PDB entry 7TPR | electron microscopy, 2.39 A resolution | chains A and H of the 8 polymer chains in the assembly

== Chain A ==
Name: Spike glycoprotein
Organism: Severe acute respiratory syndrome coronavirus 2
Reference sequence: P0DTC2 (SPIKE_SARS2); numbering as in UniProt (aligned over 15-1159)
Sequence (1145 residues; row label = number of the first residue in the row):
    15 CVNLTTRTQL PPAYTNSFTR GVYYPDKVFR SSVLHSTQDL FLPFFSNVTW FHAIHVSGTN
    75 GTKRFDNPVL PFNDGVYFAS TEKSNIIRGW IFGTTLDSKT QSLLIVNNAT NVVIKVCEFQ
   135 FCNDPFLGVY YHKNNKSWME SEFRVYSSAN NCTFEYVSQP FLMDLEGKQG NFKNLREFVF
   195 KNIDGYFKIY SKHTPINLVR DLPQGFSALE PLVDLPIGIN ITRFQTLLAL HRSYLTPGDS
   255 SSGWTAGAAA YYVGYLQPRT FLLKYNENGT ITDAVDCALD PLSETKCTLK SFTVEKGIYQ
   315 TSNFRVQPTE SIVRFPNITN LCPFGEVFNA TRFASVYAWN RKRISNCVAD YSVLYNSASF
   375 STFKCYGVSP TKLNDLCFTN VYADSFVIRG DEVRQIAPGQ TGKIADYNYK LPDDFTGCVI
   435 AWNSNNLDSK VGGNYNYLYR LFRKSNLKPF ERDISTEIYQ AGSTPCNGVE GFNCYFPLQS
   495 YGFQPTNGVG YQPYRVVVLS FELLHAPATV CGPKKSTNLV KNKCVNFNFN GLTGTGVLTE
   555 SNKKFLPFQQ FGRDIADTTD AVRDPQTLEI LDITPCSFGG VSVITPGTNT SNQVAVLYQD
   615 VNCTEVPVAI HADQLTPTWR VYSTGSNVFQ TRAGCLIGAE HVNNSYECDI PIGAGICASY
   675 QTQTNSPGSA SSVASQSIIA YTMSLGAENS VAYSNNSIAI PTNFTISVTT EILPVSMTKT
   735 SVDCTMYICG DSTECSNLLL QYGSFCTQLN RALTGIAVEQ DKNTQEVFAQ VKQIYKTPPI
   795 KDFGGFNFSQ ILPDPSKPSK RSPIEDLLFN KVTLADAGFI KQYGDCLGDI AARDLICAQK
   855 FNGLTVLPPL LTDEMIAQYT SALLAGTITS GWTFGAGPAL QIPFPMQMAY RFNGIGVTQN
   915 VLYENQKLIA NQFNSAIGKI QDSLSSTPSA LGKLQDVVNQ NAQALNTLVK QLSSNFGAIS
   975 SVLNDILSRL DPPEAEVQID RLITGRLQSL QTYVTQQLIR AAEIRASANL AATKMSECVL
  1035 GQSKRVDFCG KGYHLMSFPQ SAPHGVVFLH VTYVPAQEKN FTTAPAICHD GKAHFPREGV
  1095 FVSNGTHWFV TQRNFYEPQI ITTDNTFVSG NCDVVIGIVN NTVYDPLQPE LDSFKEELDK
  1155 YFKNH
Disulfide bonds: C15-C136, C131-C166, C291-C301, C336-C361, C379-C432, C391-C525, C480-C488, C538-C590, C617-C649, C662-C671, C738-C760, C743-C749, C840-C851, C1032-C1043, C1082-C1126
Construct notes: engineered mutation G682 (Arg in P0DTC2), S683 (Arg in P0DTC2), S685 (Arg in P0DTC2), P817 (Phe in P0DTC2), P892 (Ala in P0DTC2), P899 (Ala in P0DTC2), P942 (Ala in P0DTC2), P986 (Lys in P0DTC2), P987 (Val in P0DTC2)
Curated features (UniProtKB/Swiss-Prot):
  - region: N280 to C301 (Putative superantigen), R403 to D405 (Integrin-binding motif), N448 to F456 (Immunodominant HLA epitope recognized by the CD8+), P681, A684 (Putative superantigen), S816 to Y837 (Fusion peptide 1), K835 to F855 (Fusion peptide 2)
  - site: R815, S816 (Cleavage)
  - glycosylation: N17 (N-linked (GlcNAc...) (complex) asparagine), N61 (N-linked (GlcNAc...) (hybrid) asparagine), N74 (N-linked (GlcNAc...) (complex) asparagine), N122 (N-linked (GlcNAc...) (hybrid) asparagine), N149 (N-linked (GlcNAc...) (complex) asparagine), N165 (N-linked (GlcNAc...) (complex) asparagine), N234 (N-linked (GlcNAc...) (high mannose) asparagine), N282 (N-linked (GlcNAc...) (complex) asparagine), T323 (O-linked (GalNAc) threonine), S325 (O-linked (HexNAc...) serine), N331 (N-linked (GlcNAc...) (complex) asparagine), N343 (N-linked (GlcNAc...) (complex) asparagine), N603 (N-linked (GlcNAc...) (hybrid) asparagine), N616 (N-linked (GlcNAc...) (complex) asparagine), N657 (N-linked (GlcNAc...) (complex) asparagine), T676 (O-linked (GlcNAc...) threonine), T678 (O-linked (GlcNAc...) threonine), N709 (N-linked (GlcNAc...) (high mannose) asparagine), N717 (N-linked (GlcNAc...) (hybrid) asparagine), N801 (N-linked (GlcNAc...) (hybrid) asparagine) and 4 more in UniProt
  - natural variant: L18 (L18F: In strain: Beta/B.1.351, Gamma/P.1 and 1 more), T19 (T19I: In strain: Omicron/BQ.1.1, Omicron/XBB.1.5 and 1 more; T19R: In strain: Delta/B.1.617.2, Omicron/BA.2 and 4 more), T20 (T20N: In strain: Gamma/P.1), L24 to A27 (sequence variant, change not given here; In strain: Omicron/BA.2, Omicron/BA.2.12.1 and 6 more), P26 (P26S: In strain: Gamma/P.1), Q52 (Q52H: In strain: Omicron/EG.5.1), A67 (A67V: In strain: Eta/B.1.525, Omicron/BA.1), H69 to V70 (deletion: In strain: Alpha/B.1.1.7, Eta/B.1.525 and 5 more), G75 (G75V: In strain: Lambda/C.37), T76 (T76I: In strain: Lambda/C.37), D80 (D80A: In strain: Beta/B.1.351), V83 (V83A: In strain: Omicron/XBB.1.5, Omicron/EG.5.1), 79 further natural variant entries in UniProt
  - mutagenesis: H69 to V70 (Increased incorporation of cleaved spike into virions), N121 (N121Q: Partial loss of biliverdin affinity), R190 (R190K: Partial loss of biliverdin affinity), N234 (N234Q: Increased resistance to neutralizing antibodies), N331 (N331Q: Reduced viral infectivity), N343 (N343Q: Reduced viral infectivity), L452 (L452R: Increased resistance to neutralizing antibodies. Decreases HLA binding to NF9 epitope. Increased binding affinity to human ACE2), Y453 (Y453F: Decreased HLA binding to NF9 epitope. Increased binding affinity to human ACE2), A475 (A475V: Increased resistance to neutralizing antibodies), V483 (V483A: Increased resistance to neutralizing antibodies), E484 (E484D: Increased replication in human TMEM106B overexpressing cells), F490 (F490L: Increased resistance to neutralizing antibodies and human covalescent sera neutralization), 12 further mutagenesis entries in UniProt

== Chain H ==
Name: Nanobody 7A3
Organism: Camelus dromedarius
Notes: antibody fragment or engineered binder
Sequence (125 residues; numbered 1 to 125; the number before each row is that of its first residue):
     1 QVQLVESGGG SVQPGGSLRL SCVVSGYTSS SRYMGWFRQV PGKGLEWVSG IKRDGTNTYY
    61 ADSVKGRFTI SQDNAKNTVY LQMNSLKPED TAMYYCAAGS WYNQWGYSMD YWGKGTQVTV
   121 SSSGQ
Disulfide bonds: C22-C96

== Interface between chain A and chain H ==
Residue-residue contacts - 13 pairs, chain A then chain H:
  Y453(A) - Q104(H)
  L455(A) - Q104(H)
  F456(A) - N103(H)
  V483(A) - T56(H)
  V483(A) - T58(H)
  E484(A) - T58(H)
  G485(A) - T58(H)  hydrogen bond (backbone-backbone)
  F486(A) - Y59(H)  hydrophobic
  F486(A) - W101(H)  hydrophobic
  N487(A) - W101(H)
  Y489(A) - W101(H)
  Y489(A) - N103(H)
  Q493(A) - N103(H)
Also at the interface, not in a pair above, chain A (13 interface residues in all): Y449, C488, F490
Also at the interface, not in a pair above, chain H (10 interface residues in all): S30, N57, Y60, Y107
From the paper, about this interface:
  - epitope / paratope residues, chain H: W101(H)

== In short ==
13 residues of chain A and 10 residues of chain H are in contact, with 1 hydrogen bond. The hydrogen-bonded
pair G485(A)-T58(H) is a backbone contact. UniProt lists 24 mutagenesis sites on chain A. From the paper: the
epitope/paratope residue W101(H).
Chain A is Spike glycoprotein (Severe acute respiratory syndrome coronavirus 2) and chain H is Nanobody 7A3
(Camelus dromedarius); the structure, Camel nanobodies 7A3 and 8A2 broadly neutralize SARS-CoV-2 variants, was
determined by electron microscopy.
